8EUE - chains C and I of the 10 polymer chains in the assembly; structure by electron microscopy, 3.48 A resolution.

[Chain C]
Molecule: Histone H2A type 1
UniProt: Q6AZJ8 (Q6AZJ8_XENLA); residue numbers follow UniProt; this construct covers 1-130
Amino-acid sequence (130 residues; numbered 1 to 130; the number before each row is that of its first residue):
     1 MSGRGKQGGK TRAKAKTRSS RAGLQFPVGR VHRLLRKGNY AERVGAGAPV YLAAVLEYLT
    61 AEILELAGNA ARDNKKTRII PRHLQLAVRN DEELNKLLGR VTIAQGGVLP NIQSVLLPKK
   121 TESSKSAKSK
Unresolved in the structure: 1-15, 122-130

[Chain I]
Molecule: 227-nt DNA strand
Sequence (227 nucleotides; row label = number of the first residue in the row; numbers below 1 keep their minus sign (DC-73 is residue -73)):
   -73 CTGGAGAATC CCGGTGCCGA GGCCGCTCAA TTGGTCGTAG ACAGCTCTAG CACCGCTTAA
   -13 ACGCACGTAC GCGCTGTCCC CCGCGTTTTA ACCGCCAAGG GGATTACTCC CTAGTCTCCA
    47 GGCACGTGTC AGATATATAC ATCCTGTGCA TGTATTGAAC AGCGACCTTG CCGGTGCCAG
   107 TCGGATAGTG TTCCGAGCTC CCACTCTAGA GGATCCCCGG GTACCGA
Unresolved in the structure: -73, 73-153

[Chain C / chain I interface]
Residue-residue contacts (15):
  Arg30(C) with DG48(I), hydrogen bond to the phosphate; DC49(I), salt bridge to the phosphate
  Arg36(C) with DA39(I), salt bridge to the phosphate
  Glu42(C) with DA39(I), sugar contact
  Arg43(C) with DT38(I), phosphate contact; DA39(I), phosphate contact
  Val44(C) with DT38(I), phosphate contact; DA39(I), hydrogen bond to the phosphate
  Gly45(C) with DT38(I), phosphate contact
  Ala46(C) with DT38(I), phosphate contact
  Lys76(C) with DG58(I), phosphate contact
  Thr77(C) with DA57(I), phosphate contact; DG58(I), hydrogen bond to the phosphate
  Arg78(C) with DA57(I), hydrogen bond to the phosphate; DG58(I), hydrogen bond to the phosphate
Other interface residues (no listed pair), chain C (11 interface residues in all): Lys75

[Summary]
The interface between chain C and chain I involves 11 residues on one side and 6 on the other; the contacts
include 5 hydrogen bonds and 2 salt bridges. Polar pairs include Arg30(C)-DG48(I), Val44(C)-DA39(I) and
Thr77(C)-DG58(I).
Here chain C is Histone H2A type 1 and chain I is a 227-nt DNA strand. Entry 8EUE (Class1 of the
INO80-Nucleosome complex) was determined by electron microscopy (same publication as 8ETS, 8ETT, 8ETU, 8ETV,
8ETW, 8EU9, 8EUF and 8EUJ).
